Entry 7WWL (electron microscopy, 3.00 A resolution); this record covers chains A and M of the 9 polymer chains in the assembly.

# Chain A
Name: Spike glycoprotein
Organism: Severe acute respiratory syndrome coronavirus 2
UniProtKB: P0DTC2 (SPIKE_SARS2); aligned to UniProt positions 1-1273 over residues 1-1273
Chain sequence (1271 residues; row label = number of the first residue in the row; note: 2 numbers in that range are skipped by the numbering (no residue carries them; nothing is unmodelled there)):
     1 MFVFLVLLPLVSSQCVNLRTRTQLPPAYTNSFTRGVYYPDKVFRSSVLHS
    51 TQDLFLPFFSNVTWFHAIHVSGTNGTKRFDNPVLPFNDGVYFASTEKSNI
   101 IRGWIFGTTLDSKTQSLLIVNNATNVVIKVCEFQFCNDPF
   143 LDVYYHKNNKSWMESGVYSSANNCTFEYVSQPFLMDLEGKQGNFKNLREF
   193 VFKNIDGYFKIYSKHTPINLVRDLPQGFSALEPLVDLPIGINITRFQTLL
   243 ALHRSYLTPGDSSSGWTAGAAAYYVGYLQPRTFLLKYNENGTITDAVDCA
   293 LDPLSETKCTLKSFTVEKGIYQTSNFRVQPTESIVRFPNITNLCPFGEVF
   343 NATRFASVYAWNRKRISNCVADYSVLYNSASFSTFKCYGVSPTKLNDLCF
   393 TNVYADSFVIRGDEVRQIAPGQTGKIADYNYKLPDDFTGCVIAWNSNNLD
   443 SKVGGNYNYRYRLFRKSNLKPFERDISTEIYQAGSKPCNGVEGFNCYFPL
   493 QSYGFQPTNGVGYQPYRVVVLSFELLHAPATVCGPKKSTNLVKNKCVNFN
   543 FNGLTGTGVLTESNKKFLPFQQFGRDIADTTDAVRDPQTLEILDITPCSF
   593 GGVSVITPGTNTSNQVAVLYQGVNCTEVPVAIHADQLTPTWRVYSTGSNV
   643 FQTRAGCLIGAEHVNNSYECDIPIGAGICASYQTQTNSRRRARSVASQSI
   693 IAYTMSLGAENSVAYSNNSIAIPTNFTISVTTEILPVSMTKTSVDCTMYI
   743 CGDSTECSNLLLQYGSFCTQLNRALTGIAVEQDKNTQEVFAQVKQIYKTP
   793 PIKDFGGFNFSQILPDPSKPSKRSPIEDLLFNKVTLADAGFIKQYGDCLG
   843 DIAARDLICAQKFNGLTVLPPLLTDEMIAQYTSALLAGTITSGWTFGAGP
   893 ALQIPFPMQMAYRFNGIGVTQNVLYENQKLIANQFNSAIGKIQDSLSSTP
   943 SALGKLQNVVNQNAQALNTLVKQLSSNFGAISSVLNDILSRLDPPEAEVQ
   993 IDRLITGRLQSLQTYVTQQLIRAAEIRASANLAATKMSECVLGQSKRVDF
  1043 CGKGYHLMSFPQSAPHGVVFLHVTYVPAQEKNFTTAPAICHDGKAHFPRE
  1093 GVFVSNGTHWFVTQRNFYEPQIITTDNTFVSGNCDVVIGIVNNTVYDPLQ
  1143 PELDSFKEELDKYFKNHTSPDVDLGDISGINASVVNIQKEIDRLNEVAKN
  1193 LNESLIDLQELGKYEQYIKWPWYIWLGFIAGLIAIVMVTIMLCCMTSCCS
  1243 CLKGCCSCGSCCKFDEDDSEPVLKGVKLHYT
Disordered / not traced: 1-26, 68-80, 143-158, 173-186, 244-263, 622-639, 677-689, 827-853, 941-943, 1147-1273
Differences from the reference sequence: variant Arg19 (Thr in P0DTC2), Asp144 (Gly142 in P0DTC2), Gly158 (Arg in P0DTC2), Arg452 (Leu in P0DTC2), Lys478 (Thr in P0DTC2), Gly614 (Asp in P0DTC2), Arg681 (Pro in P0DTC2), Asn950 (Asp in P0DTC2); engineered mutation Pro817 (Phe in P0DTC2), Pro892 (Ala in P0DTC2), Pro899 (Ala in P0DTC2), Pro942 (Ala in P0DTC2), Pro986 (Lys in P0DTC2), Pro987 (Val in P0DTC2)
Cystine bridges: Cys131-Cys166, Cys291-Cys301, Cys336-Cys361, Cys379-Cys432, Cys391-Cys525, Cys480-Cys488, Cys538-Cys590, Cys617-Cys649, Cys662-Cys671, Cys738-Cys760, Cys743-Cys749, Cys1032-Cys1043, Cys1082-Cys1126
Covalent attachments: N-acetylglucosamine (NAG) linked to Asn61, Asn122, Asn165, Asn234, Asn282, Asn331, Asn343, Asn603, Asn616, Asn657, Asn709, Asn717, Asn801, Asn1074, Asn1098, Asn1134
Swiss-Prot annotation at these positions:
  - region: Asn280 to Cys301 (Putative superantigen), Arg403 to Asp405 (Integrin-binding motif), Asn448 to Tyr451, Tyr453 to Phe456 (Immunodominant HLA epitope recognized by the CD8+), Ser816 to Tyr837 (Fusion peptide 1), Lys835 to Phe855 (Fusion peptide 2), Asp1163 to Glu1202 (Heptad repeat 2)
  - motif: Met1237 to Cys1241 (Binding to host endocytosis trafficking protein SNX27), Asp1257 to Glu1262 (Diacidic ER export motif (host COPII)), Ser1261 to Gly1267 (Binding to host plasma membrane localising/FERM domain proteins), Lys1269 to Thr1273 (KxHxx, ER retrieval signal (COPI))
  - site (Cleavage): Arg685, Ser686, Arg815, Ser816
  - lipidation (S-palmitoyl cysteine): Cys1235, Cys1236, Cys1240, Cys1241, Cys1243, Cys1247, Cys1248, Cys1250, Cys1253, Cys1254
  - glycosylation: Asn17 (N-linked (GlcNAc...) (complex) asparagine), Asn61 (N-linked (GlcNAc...) (hybrid) asparagine), Asn74 (N-linked (GlcNAc...) (complex) asparagine), Asn122 (N-linked (GlcNAc...) (hybrid) asparagine), Asn165 (N-linked (GlcNAc...) (complex) asparagine), Asn234 (N-linked (GlcNAc...) (high mannose) asparagine), Asn282 (N-linked (GlcNAc...) (complex) asparagine), Thr323 (O-linked (GalNAc) threonine), Ser325 (O-linked (HexNAc...) serine), Asn331 (N-linked (GlcNAc...) (complex) asparagine), Asn343 (N-linked (GlcNAc...) (complex) asparagine), Asn603 (N-linked (GlcNAc...) (hybrid) asparagine), Asn616 (N-linked (GlcNAc...) (complex) asparagine), Asn657 (N-linked (GlcNAc...) (complex) asparagine), Thr676 (O-linked (GlcNAc...) threonine), Thr678 (O-linked (GlcNAc...) threonine), Asn709 (N-linked (GlcNAc...) (high mannose) asparagine), Asn717 (N-linked (GlcNAc...) (hybrid) asparagine), Asn801 (N-linked (GlcNAc...) (hybrid) asparagine), Asn1074 (N-linked (GlcNAc...) (hybrid) asparagine) and 5 more in UniProt
Reported in the primary citation:
  - post-translational modification sites: Asn343

# Chain M
Name: light chain of ZWD12
Organism: Homo sapiens
Chain sequence (108 residues; row label = number of the first residue in the row):
     1 DIVMTQTPSSLSLSPGDRATLSCRASENIINYLAWYQQRPGQSPRLLIYD
    51 ASNRATGIPARFSGSGSGTDFTLTISSLEPEDFAVYYCQQRIIWPPYTFG
   101 QGTKVDIK
Cystine bridges: Cys23-Cys88

# Interface between chain A and chain M
Pairs across the interface (38):
  Arg403(A) - Ser65(M)
  Gly446(A) - Leu13(M)
  Gly446(A) - Arg18(M)
  Gly446(A) - Ala19(M)
  Gly447(A) - Arg18(M)
  Gly447(A) - Thr20(M)
  Asn448(A) - Arg18(M)
  Tyr449(A) - Arg18(M)
  Tyr449(A) - Ser76(M)
  Phe486(A) - Thr56(M)
  Gln493(A) - Arg54(M)
  Gln493(A) - Ser63(M)
  Gln493(A) - Gly64(M)
  Ser494(A) - Arg18(M)  hydrogen bond
  Ser494(A) - Ser63(M)
  Tyr495(A) - Arg18(M)
  Tyr495(A) - Thr74(M)
  Gly496(A) - Thr20(M)
  Gly496(A) - Thr72(M)
  Gly496(A) - Thr74(M)  hydrogen bond (backbone-side chain)
  Phe497(A) - Thr20(M)  hydrogen bond (backbone-side chain)
  Gln498(A) - Leu11(M)
  Gln498(A) - Thr20(M)  hydrogen bond (side chain-backbone)
  Gln498(A) - Leu21(M)
  Thr500(A) - Thr7(M)  hydrogen bond (backbone-side chain)
  Thr500(A) - Pro8(M)
  Thr500(A) - Ser22(M)  hydrogen bond (backbone-side chain)
  Asn501(A) - Thr20(M)
  Asn501(A) - Ser22(M)
  Asn501(A) - Thr72(M)  hydrogen bond
  Gly502(A) - Arg24(M)
  Gly502(A) - Asp70(M)
  Val503(A) - Asp70(M)  hydrogen bond (backbone-side chain)
  Tyr505(A) - Ser65(M)  hydrogen bond (side chain-backbone)
  Tyr505(A) - Gly66(M)  hydrogen bond (side chain-backbone)
  Tyr505(A) - Asp70(M)  hydrogen bond (side chain-backbone)
  Tyr505(A) - Phe71(M)
  Tyr505(A) - Thr72(M)
Also at the interface, not in a pair above, chain A (18 interface residues in all): Tyr453
Also at the interface, not in a pair above, chain M (23 interface residues in all): Phe62, Ser67
Interface features reported in the paper:
  - epitope / paratope residues, chain A: Thr500(A), Asn501(A)

# In short
18 residues of chain A face 23 of chain M across their interface; the contacts include 11 hydrogen bonds.
Polar pairs include Ser494(A)-Arg18(M), Gly496(A)-Thr74(M) and Phe497(A)-Thr20(M). Covalently linked
N-acetylglucosamine: at Asn61(A), Asn122(A), Asn165(A), Asn234(A), Asn282(A) and Asn331(A) and 10 more. The
paper reports epitope/paratope residues Thr500(A) and Asn501(A); a modification site at Asn343(A).
Here chain A is Spike glycoprotein (Severe acute respiratory syndrome coronavirus 2) and chain M is light
chain of ZWD12 (Homo sapiens). Entry 7WWL (S protein of Delta variant in complex with ZWD12) was determined by
electron microscopy.
